5CGG - chains H and Z of the 30 polymer chains in the assembly; structure by X-ray diffraction, 2.90 A resolution.

== Chain H ==
Molecule: Proteasome subunit beta type-2
From: Saccharomyces cerevisiae (strain ATCC 204508 / S288c)
Notes: EC 3.4.25.1
UniProtKB: P25043 (PSB2_YEAST); residues 1-232 here correspond to UniProt positions 30-261 (UniProt number = residue number + 29)
Sequence (232 residues; numbered 1 to 232; the number before each row is that of its first residue):
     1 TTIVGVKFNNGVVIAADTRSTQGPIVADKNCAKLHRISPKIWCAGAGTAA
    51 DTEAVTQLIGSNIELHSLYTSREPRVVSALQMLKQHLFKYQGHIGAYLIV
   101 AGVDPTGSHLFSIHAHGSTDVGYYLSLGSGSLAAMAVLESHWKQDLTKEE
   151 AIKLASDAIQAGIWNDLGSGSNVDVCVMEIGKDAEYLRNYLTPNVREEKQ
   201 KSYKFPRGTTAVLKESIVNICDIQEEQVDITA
Not modelled in the structure: 223-232
Curated features (UniProtKB/Swiss-Prot):
  - active site: Thr-1 (Nucleophile)

== Chain Z ==
Molecule: Proteasome subunit beta type-6
From: Saccharomyces cerevisiae (strain ATCC 204508 / S288c)
Notes: EC 3.4.25.1
UniProtKB: P23724 (PSB6_YEAST); residues 1-222 here correspond to UniProt positions 20-241 (UniProt number = residue number + 19)
Sequence (222 residues; numbered 1 to 222; the number before each row is that of its first residue):
     1 QFNPYGDNGGTILGIAGEDFAVLAGDTRNITDYSINSRYEPKVFDCGDNI
    51 VMSANGFAADGDALVKRFKNSVKWYHFDHNDKKLSINSAARNIQHLLYGK
   101 RFFPYYVHTIIAGLDEDGKGAVYSFDPVGSYEREQCRAGGAAASLIMPFL
   151 DNQVNFKNQYEPGTNGKVKKPLKYLSVEEVIKLVRDSFTSATERHIQVGD
   201 GLEILIVTKDGVRKEFYELKRD
Bound ions: Mg2+: Thr-192, His-195, Val-198

== How chain H and chain Z interact ==
Pairs across the interface - 53 pairs, chain H then chain Z:
  Arg-19(H) with Ile-196(Z); Asp-222(Z), salt bridge
  Pro-24(H) with His-195(Z); Ile-196(Z), hydrogen bond (backbone-backbone)
  Ile-25(H) with Leu-145(Z), hydrophobic; Arg-194(Z); His-195(Z)
  Val-26(H) with Glu-193(Z); Arg-194(Z), hydrogen bond (backbone-backbone); Ile-196(Z), hydrophobic
  Ala-27(H) with Arg-194(Z), hydrogen bond (backbone-side chain)
  Lys-29(H) with Glu-193(Z), salt bridge; Arg-194(Z)
  Ile-163(H) with Asp-222(Z)
  Trp-164(H) with Ile-35(Z); Arg-38(Z), hydrogen bond (backbone-side chain); Arg-221(Z); Asp-222(Z)
  Asn-165(H) with Tyr-33(Z); Ile-35(Z); Arg-38(Z)
  Asp-166(H) with Tyr-33(Z)
  Leu-167(H) with Arg-28(Z); Ile-30(Z), hydrophobic; Asp-32(Z); Tyr-33(Z), hydrogen bond (backbone-backbone); Ile-35(Z), hydrophobic; Ile-196(Z)
  Gly-168(H) with Tyr-33(Z)
  Ser-171(H) with Asp-222(Z), hydrogen bond (backbone-side chain)
  Asn-194(H) with Lys-220(Z), hydrogen bond (backbone-side chain); Asp-222(Z)
  Arg-196(H) with Thr-189(Z), hydrogen bond; Ser-190(Z), hydrogen bond; Glu-193(Z)
  Glu-197(H) with Arg-185(Z), salt bridge
  Lys-199(H) with Asp-186(Z)
  Gln-200(H) with Arg-185(Z), hydrogen bond; Asp-186(Z), hydrogen bond (backbone-side chain)
  Lys-201(H) with Glu-179(Z); Asp-186(Z), hydrogen bond (backbone-side chain)
  Tyr-203(H) with Phe-149(Z); Gln-153(Z); Leu-183(Z); Asp-186(Z), hydrogen bond
  Phe-205(H) with Asn-152(Z); Gln-159(Z)
  Arg-207(H) with Pro-162(Z)
  Gly-208(H) with Pro-162(Z)
  Thr-209(H) with Gln-159(Z); Tyr-160(Z), hydrogen bond (backbone-backbone)
  Ala-211(H) with Tyr-160(Z), hydrophobic; Gly-166(Z)
Also at the interface, not in a pair above, chain H (33 interface residues in all): Thr-21, Gly-23, Asp-28, Ser-129, Ser-169, Gly-170, Val-195, Pro-206
Also at the interface, not in a pair above, chain Z (31 interface residues in all): Ser-34, Asn-158, Lys-182, Glu-218

== In short ==
Chain H and chain Z form an interface of 33 and 31 residues respectively, with 14 hydrogen bonds and 3 salt
bridges. Among the polar pairs are Arg-19(H)/Asp-222(Z), Lys-29(H)/Glu-193(Z) and Glu-197(H)/Arg-185(Z).
UniProt lists active-site residue Thr-1(H) on chain H.
Chain H is Proteasome subunit beta type-2 and chain Z is Proteasome subunit beta type-6, both from
Saccharomyces cerevisiae (strain ATCC 204508 / S288c); the structure, Yeast 20S proteasome beta5-G48C mutant
in complex with alpha-chloroacetamide 1, was determined by X-ray diffraction (same publication as 5CGH, 5CGF
and 5CGI).
